6AAH - chains A and B; structure by X-ray diffraction, 1.83 A resolution.

# Chain A (and B)
Name: Tyrosine-protein kinase JAK1
Organism: Homo sapiens
Notes: EC 2.7.10.2; chain B of this document is another copy of the same molecule, construct and numbering; everything in this record applies to it too
UniProt: P23458 (JAK1_HUMAN); residue numbers follow UniProt; this construct covers 865-1154
Chain sequence (290 residues; each row starts with the number of its first residue):
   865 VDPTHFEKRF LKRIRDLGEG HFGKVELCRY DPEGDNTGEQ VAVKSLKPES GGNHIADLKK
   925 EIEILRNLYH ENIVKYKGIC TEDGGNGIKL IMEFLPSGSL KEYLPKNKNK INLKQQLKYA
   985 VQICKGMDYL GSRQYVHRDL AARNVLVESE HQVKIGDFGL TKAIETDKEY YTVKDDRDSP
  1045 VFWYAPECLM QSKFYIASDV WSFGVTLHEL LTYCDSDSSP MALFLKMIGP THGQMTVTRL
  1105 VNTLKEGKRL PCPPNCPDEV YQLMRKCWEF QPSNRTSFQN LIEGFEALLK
Unresolved in the structure: 913-917 (chain B: 913-916)
Modified / non-standard residues: Tyr1034 (O-phosphotyrosine; PTR); Tyr1035 (O-phosphotyrosine; PTR)
Residues lining bound ligands: peficitinib (9T6; 4-[[(1S,3R)-5-oxidanyl-2-adamantyl]amino]-1H-pyrrolo[2,3-b]pyridine-5-carboxamide): Leu881, Gly882, Val889, Ala906, Val938, Met956, Glu957, Phe958, Leu959, Pro960, Gly962, Ser963, Arg1007, Asn1008, Leu1010, Gly1020, Asp1021

# Interface between chain A and chain B
Contacting residue pairs - 9 pairs, chain A then chain B:
  Lys872(A) - Thr1030(B)
  Lys872(A) - Asp1031(B)  salt bridge
  Arg877(A) - Ile1060(B)
  Ile878(A) - Asp992(B)
  Ile878(A) - Gln1143(B)
  Arg879(A) - Ser1141(B)
  Arg879(A) - Asn1144(B)  hydrogen bond
  Pro912(A) - Asp1031(B)
  Lys953(A) - Asp1031(B)  salt bridge
Other interface residues (no listed pair), chain A (9 interface residues in all): Lys876, Lys888, Lys911
Other interface residues (no listed pair), chain B (9 interface residues in all): Ser996, Glu1033

# Overview
Chain A and chain B each contribute 9 residues to their interface, with 1 hydrogen bond and 2 salt bridges.
Polar pairs include Lys872(A)-Asp1031(B), Lys953(A)-Asp1031(B) and Arg879(A)-Asn1144(B). Ligands of chain A:
peficitinib.
Both chains are Tyrosine-protein kinase JAK1 (Homo sapiens). Entry 6AAH (Crystal structure of JAK1 in complex
with peficitinib) was determined by X-ray diffraction (same publication as 6AAJ, 6AAK and 6AAM).
